Entry 8EHA (electron microscopy, 3.70 A resolution); this record covers chains R and I of the 8 polymer chains in the assembly.

== Chain R ==
Molecule: 19-nt RNA strand
Sequence (19 nucleotides; numbered 1 to 19; the number before each row is that of its first residue):
     1 UCAUCCGGCG AUGUGUGCU
Unresolved in the structure: 1-9
Ion coordination: Mg2+: C18 (shared with 2 residues of chain J)

== Chain I ==
Protein: DNA-directed RNA polymerase subunit beta
From: Escherichia coli
Notes: EC 2.7.7.6
Reference sequence: P0A8V4 (RPOB_ECO57); numbering as in UniProt (aligned over 1-1342)
Chain sequence (1342 residues; each row starts with the number of its first residue):
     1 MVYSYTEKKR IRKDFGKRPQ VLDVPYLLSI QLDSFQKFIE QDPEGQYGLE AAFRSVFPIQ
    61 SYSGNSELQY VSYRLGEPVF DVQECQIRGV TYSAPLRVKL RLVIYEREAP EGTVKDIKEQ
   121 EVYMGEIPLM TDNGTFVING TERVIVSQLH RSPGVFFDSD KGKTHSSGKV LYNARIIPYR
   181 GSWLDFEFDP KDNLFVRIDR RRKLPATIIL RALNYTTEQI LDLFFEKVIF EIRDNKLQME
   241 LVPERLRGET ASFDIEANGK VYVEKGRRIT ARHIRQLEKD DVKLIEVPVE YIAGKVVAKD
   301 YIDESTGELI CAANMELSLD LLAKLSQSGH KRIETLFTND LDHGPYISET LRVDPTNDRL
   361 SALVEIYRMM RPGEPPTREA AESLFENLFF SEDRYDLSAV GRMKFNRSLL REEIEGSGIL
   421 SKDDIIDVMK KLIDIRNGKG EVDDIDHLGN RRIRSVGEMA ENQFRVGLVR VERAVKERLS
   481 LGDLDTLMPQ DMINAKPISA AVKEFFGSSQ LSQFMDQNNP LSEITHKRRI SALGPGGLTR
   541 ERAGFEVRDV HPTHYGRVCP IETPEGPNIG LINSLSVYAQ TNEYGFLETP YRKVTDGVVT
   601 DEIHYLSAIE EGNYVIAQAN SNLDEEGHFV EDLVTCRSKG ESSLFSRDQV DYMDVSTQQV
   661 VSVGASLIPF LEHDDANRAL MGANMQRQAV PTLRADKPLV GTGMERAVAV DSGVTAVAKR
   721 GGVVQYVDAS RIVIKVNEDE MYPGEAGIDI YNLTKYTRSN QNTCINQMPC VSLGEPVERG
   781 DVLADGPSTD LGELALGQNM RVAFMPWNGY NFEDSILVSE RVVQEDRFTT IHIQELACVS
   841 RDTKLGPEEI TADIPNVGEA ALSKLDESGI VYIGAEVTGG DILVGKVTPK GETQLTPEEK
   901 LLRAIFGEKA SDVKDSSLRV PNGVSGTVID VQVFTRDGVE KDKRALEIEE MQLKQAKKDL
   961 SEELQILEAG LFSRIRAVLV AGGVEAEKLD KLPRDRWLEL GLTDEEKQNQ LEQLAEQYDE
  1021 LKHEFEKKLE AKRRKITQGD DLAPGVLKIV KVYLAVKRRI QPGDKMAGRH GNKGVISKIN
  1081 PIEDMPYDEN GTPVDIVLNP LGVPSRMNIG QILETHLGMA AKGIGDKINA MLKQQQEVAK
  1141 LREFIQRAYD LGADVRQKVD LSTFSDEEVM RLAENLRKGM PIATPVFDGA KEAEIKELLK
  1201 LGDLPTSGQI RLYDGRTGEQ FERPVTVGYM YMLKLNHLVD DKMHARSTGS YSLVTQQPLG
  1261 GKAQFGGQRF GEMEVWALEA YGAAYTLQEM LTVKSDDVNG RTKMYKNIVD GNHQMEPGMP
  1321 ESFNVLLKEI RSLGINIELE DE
Unresolved in the structure: 1, 891-914, 1342
Ligand contacts: chapso (1N7): Gln46, Tyr47, Tyr179, Ser398, Ala399, Val400, Arg452, Glu458, Asn462, Arg465, Glu583, Tyr584

== How chain R and chain I interact ==
Residue-residue contacts - 21 pairs, chain R then chain I:
  G10(R) - Leu1259(I)  phosphate contact
  G13(R) - Ser509(I)  sugar contact
  G13(R) - Gln510(I)  phosphate contact
  U14(R) - Gln510(I)  sugar contact
  U14(R) - Gln513(I)  hydrogen bond to the phosphate
  U14(R) - Arg540(I)  salt bridge to the phosphate
  G15(R) - Gln513(I)  hydrogen bond to the phosphate
  G15(R) - Asp516(I)  sugar contact
  G15(R) - Arg540(I)  salt bridge to the phosphate
  G15(R) - Asn568(I)  hydrogen bond to the phosphate
  G15(R) - Ile572(I)  phosphate contact
  U16(R) - Pro564(I)  phosphate contact
  U16(R) - Arg687(I)  salt bridge to the phosphate
  U16(R) - Gln688(I)  hydrogen bond to the phosphate
  U16(R) - His1237(I)  sugar contact
  G17(R) - Glu565(I)  phosphate contact
  G17(R) - Gln688(I)  hydrogen bond to the phosphate
  G17(R) - Lys1065(I)  phosphate contact
  G17(R) - His1237(I)  sugar contact
  C18(R) - Glu565(I)  phosphate contact
  C18(R) - Lys1073(I)  salt bridge to the phosphate
Also at the interface, not in a pair above, chain I (19 interface residues in all): Leu533, Asn684, Ser1252, Leu1253

== Summary ==
Chain R and chain I form an interface of 7 and 19 residues respectively, with 5 hydrogen bonds and 4 salt
bridges. Polar pairs include U14(R)-Gln513(I), G15(R)-Gln513(I) and G15(R)-Asn568(I). Bound to chain I:
chapso.
Here chain R is a 19-nt RNA strand and chain I is DNA-directed RNA polymerase subunit beta (Escherichia coli).
Entry 8EHA (Cryo-EM structure of his-elemental paused elongation complex with a folded TL and a rotated RH-FL
(out)) was determined by electron microscopy together with 8EG7, 8EG8, 8EGB, 8EH8, 8EH9, 8EHF and 8EHI from
the same study.
